Entry 1QO1 (X-ray diffraction, 3.90 A resolution); this record covers chains N and O of the 18 polymer chains in the assembly.

Chain N (and O):
Molecule: ATP synthase protein 9
Organism: Saccharomyces cerevisiae
Notes: EC 3.6.1.34; chain O of this document is another copy of the same molecule, construct and numbering; everything in this record applies to it too
Reference sequence: P00844 (ATPL_ECOLI); numbering as in UniProt (aligned over 1-79)
Chain sequence (79 residues; each row starts with the number of its first residue):
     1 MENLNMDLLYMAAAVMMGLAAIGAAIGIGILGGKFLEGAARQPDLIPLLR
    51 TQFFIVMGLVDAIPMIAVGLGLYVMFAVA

Chain N / chain O interface:
Pairs across the interface (5; chain N residue first):
  L8(N) - D7(O)
  M16(N) - A14(O)
  G23(N) - I22(O)
  G27(N) - I26(O)
  L31(N) - G29(O)
Other interface residues (no listed pair), chain N (9 interface residues in all): A12, V15, L19, A20
Other interface residues (no listed pair), chain O (9 interface residues in all): M11, G18, I30, G33

In short:
The chain N/chain O interface involves 9 residues from each chain.
Both chains are ATP synthase protein 9 (Saccharomyces cerevisiae). Entry 1QO1 (Molecular Architecture of the
Rotary Motor in ATP Synthase from Yeast Mitochondria) was determined by X-ray diffraction together with 2XOK
from the same study.
